Entry 4G7O (X-ray diffraction, 2.99 A resolution); this record covers chains C and D of the 9 polymer chains in the assembly.

== Chain C ==
Protein: DNA-directed RNA polymerase subunit beta
Source organism: Thermus thermophilus
Notes: EC 2.7.7.6
Reference sequence: Q8RQE9 (RPOB_THET8); residues 1-1119 here = UniProt positions 1-1119
Sequence (1119 residues; each row starts with the number of its first residue):
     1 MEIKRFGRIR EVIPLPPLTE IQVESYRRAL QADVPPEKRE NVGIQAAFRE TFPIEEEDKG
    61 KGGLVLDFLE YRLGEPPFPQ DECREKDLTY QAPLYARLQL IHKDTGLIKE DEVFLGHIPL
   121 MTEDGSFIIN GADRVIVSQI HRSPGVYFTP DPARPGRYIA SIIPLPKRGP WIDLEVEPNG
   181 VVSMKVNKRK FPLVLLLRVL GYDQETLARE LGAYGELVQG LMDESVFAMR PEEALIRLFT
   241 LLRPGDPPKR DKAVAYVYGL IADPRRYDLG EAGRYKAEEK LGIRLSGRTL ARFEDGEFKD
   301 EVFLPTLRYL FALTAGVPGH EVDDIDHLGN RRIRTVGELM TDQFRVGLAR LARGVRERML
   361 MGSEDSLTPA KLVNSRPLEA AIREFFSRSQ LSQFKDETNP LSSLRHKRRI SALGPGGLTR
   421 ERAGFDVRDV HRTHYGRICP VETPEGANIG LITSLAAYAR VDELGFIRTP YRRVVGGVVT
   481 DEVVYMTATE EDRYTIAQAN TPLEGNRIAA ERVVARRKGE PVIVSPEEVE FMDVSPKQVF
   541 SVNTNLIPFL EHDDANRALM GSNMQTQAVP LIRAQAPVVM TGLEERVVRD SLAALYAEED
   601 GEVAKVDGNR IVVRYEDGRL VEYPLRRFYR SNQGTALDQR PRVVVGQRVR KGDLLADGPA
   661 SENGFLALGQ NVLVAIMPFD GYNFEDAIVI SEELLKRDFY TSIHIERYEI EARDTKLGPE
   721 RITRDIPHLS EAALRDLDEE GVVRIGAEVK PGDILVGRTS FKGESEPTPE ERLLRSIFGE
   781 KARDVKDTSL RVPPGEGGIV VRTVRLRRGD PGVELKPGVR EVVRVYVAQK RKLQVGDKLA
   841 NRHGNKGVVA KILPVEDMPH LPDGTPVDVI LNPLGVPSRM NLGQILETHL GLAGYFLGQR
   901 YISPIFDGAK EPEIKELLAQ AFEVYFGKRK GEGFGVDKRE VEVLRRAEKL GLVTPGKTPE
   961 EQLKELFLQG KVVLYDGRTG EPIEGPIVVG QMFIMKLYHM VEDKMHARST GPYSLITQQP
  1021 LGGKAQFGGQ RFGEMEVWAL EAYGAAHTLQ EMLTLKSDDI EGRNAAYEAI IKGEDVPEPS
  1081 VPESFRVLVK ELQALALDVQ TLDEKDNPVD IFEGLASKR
Disordered / not traced: 57-63, 1119

== Chain D ==
Protein: DNA-directed RNA polymerase subunit beta'
Source organism: Thermus thermophilus
Notes: EC 2.7.7.6
Reference sequence: Q8RQE8 (RPOC_THET8); residues 1-1524 here = UniProt positions 1-1524
Sequence (1524 residues; numbered 1 to 1524; the number before each row is that of its first residue):
     1 MKKEVRKVRI ALASPEKIRS WSYGEVEKPE TINYRTLKPE RDGLFDERIF GPIKDYECAC
    61 GKYKRQRFEG KVCERCGVEV TKSIVRRYRM GHIELATPAA HIWFVKDVPS KIGTLLDLSA
   121 TELEQVLYFS KYIVLDPKGA ILNGVPVEKR QLLTDEEYRE LRYGKQETYP LPPGVDALVK
   181 DGEEVVKGQE LAPGVVSRLD GVALYRFPRR VRVEYVKKER AGLRLPLAAW VEKEAYKPGE
   241 ILAELPEPYL FRAEEEGVVE LKELEEGAFL VLRREDEPVA TYFLPVGMTP LVVHGEIVEK
   301 GQPLAEAKGL LRMPRQVRAA QVEAEEEGET VYLTLFLEWT EPKDYRVQPH MNVVVPEGAR
   361 VEAGDKIVAA IDPEEEVIAE AEGVVHLHEP ASILVVKARV YPFEDDVEVS TGDRVAPGDV
   421 LADGGKVKSD VYGRVEVDLV RNVVRVVESY DIDARMGAEA IQQLLKELDL EALEKELLEE
   481 MKHPSRARRA KARKRLEVVR AFLDSGNRPE WMILEAVPVL PPDLRPMVQV DGGRFATSDL
   541 NDLYRRLINR NNRLKKLLAQ GAPEIIIRNE KRMLQEAVDA LLDNGRRGAP VTNPGSDRPL
   601 RSLTDILSGK QGRFRQNLLG KRVDYSGRSV IVVGPQLKLH QCGLPKRMAL ELFKPFLLKK
   661 MEEKGIAPNV KAARRMLERQ RDIKDEVWDA LEEVIHGKVV LLNRAPTLHR LGIQAFQPVL
   721 VEGQSIQLHP LVCEAFNADF DGDQMAVHVP LSSFAQAEAR IQMLSAHNLL SPASGEPLAK
   781 PSRDIILGLY YITQVRKEKK GAGLEFATPE EALAAHERGE VALNAPIKVA GRETSVGRLK
   841 YVFANPDEAL LAVAHGIVDL QDVVTVRYMG KRLETSPGRI LFARIVAEAV EDEKVAWELI
   901 QLDVPQEKNS LKDLVYQAFL RLGMEKTARL LDALKYYGFT FSTTSGITIG IDDAVIPEEK
   961 KQYLEEADRK LLQIEQAYEM GFLTDRERYD QILQLWTETT EKVTQAVFKN FEENYPFNPL
  1021 YVMAQSGARG NPQQIRQLCG LRGLMQKPSG ETFEVPVRSS FREGLTVLEY FISSHGARKG
  1081 GADTALRTAD SGYLTRKLVD VTHEIVVREA DCGTTNYISV PLFQPDEVTR SLRLRKRADI
  1141 EAGLYGRVLA REVEVLGVRL EEGRYLSMDD VHLLIKAAEA GEIQEVPVRS PLTCQTRYGV
  1201 CQKCYGYDLS MARPVSIGEA VGIVAAQSIG EPGTQLTMRT FHTGGVAGAA DITQGLPRVI
  1261 ELFEARRPKA KAVISEIDGV VRIEETEEKL SVFVESEGFS KEYKLPKEAR LLVKDGDYVE
  1321 AGQPLTRGAI DPHQLLEAKG PEAVERYLVE EIQKVYRAQG VKLHDKHIEI VVRQMMKYVE
  1381 VTDPGDSRLL EGQVLEKWDV EALNERLIAE GKTPVAWKPL LMGVTKSALS TKSWLSAASF
  1441 QNTTHVLTEA AIAGKKDELI GLKENVILGR LIPAGTGSDF VRFTQVVDQK TLKAIEEARK
  1501 EAVEAKERPA ARRGVKREQP GKQA
Disordered / not traced: 1-2, 1238-1251, 1499-1524
Ion coordination: Zn2+ site 1: C58, C60, C73, C76; Mg2+ site 1: D739, D741, D743 (shared with 1 residue of chain I); Mg2+ site 2 near K840 (its only coordinating residue here); Zn2+ site 2: C1112, C1194, C1201, C1204

== Interface between chain C and chain D ==
Pairs across the interface - 387 pairs, chain C then chain D:
  F425(C) - D1083(D)
  F425(C) - L1086(D)  hydrophobic
  R428(C) - R1078(D)  hydrogen bond (backbone-side chain)
  R428(C) - A1082(D)
  D429(C) - P1048(D)
  D429(C) - K1079(D)  salt bridge
  V430(C) - P1048(D)
  V430(C) - H1075(D)  hydrogen bond (backbone-side chain)
  V430(C) - R1078(D)
  H431(C) - F1071(D)
  R432(C) - F1071(D)
  Y435(C) - F1071(D)
  P440(C) - F1071(D)  hydrophobic
  P440(C) - S1074(D)
  P440(C) - R1078(D)  hydrogen bond (backbone-side chain)
  V441(C) - Y1070(D)  hydrophobic
  T443(C) - R1078(D)
  G446(C) - A1085(D)
  I449(C) - R1078(D)
  I449(C) - G1081(D)
  I449(C) - A1082(D)  hydrophobic
  G450(C) - R1078(D)
  Q498(C) - V1067(D)
  V514(C) - L1068(D)  hydrophobic
  R516(C) - L1068(D)
  E520(C) - K1047(D)
  P521(C) - V1055(D)  hydrophobic
  P521(C) - L1068(D)  hydrophobic
  V539(C) - V1067(D)  hydrophobic
  F540(C) - Y1070(D)  hydrophobic
  L550(C) - Y1070(D)
  E551(C) - G1064(D)
  E551(C) - L1065(D)  hydrogen bond (backbone-backbone)
  H552(C) - F1061(D)  hydrogen bond (side chain-backbone)
  H552(C) - R1062(D)  hydrogen bond (side chain-backbone)
  H552(C) - E1063(D)
  H552(C) - G1064(D)  hydrogen bond (side chain-backbone)
  D553(C) - F1061(D)
  D553(C) - Y1070(D)  hydrogen bond (backbone-side chain)
  D554(C) - R1042(D)  salt bridge
  D554(C) - F1061(D)
  D554(C) - Y1070(D)
  A555(C) - Y1070(D)
  N556(C) - A1077(D)
  A558(C) - Y1070(D)
  I676(C) - I947(D)
  I676(C) - T948(D)  hydrogen bond (backbone-side chain)
  M677(C) - T943(D)
  M677(C) - I947(D)
  P678(C) - L787(D)  hydrophobic
  P678(C) - S942(D)
  P678(C) - T943(D)
  P678(C) - I947(D)
  F679(C) - T943(D)
  D680(C) - P635(D)
  D680(C) - F939(D)
  D680(C) - T940(D)
  D680(C) - T943(D)
  G681(C) - V633(D)
  G681(C) - P635(D)
  G681(C) - D784(D)
  G681(C) - F939(D)
  Y682(C) - V633(D)
  Y682(C) - P635(D)  hydrophobic
  N683(C) - D784(D)
  F684(C) - V633(D)  hydrophobic
  F684(C) - P730(D)  hydrophobic
  F684(C) - F740(D)
  F684(C) - S782(D)
  F684(C) - R783(D)
  F684(C) - D784(D)
  E685(C) - D739(D)
  E685(C) - F740(D)  hydrogen bond (backbone-backbone)
  E685(C) - R783(D)  salt bridge
  E685(C) - R1029(D)  salt bridge
  D686(C) - F740(D)
  A687(C) - V633(D)  hydrophobic
  A687(C) - F740(D)
  R713(C) - D531(D)
  R713(C) - G532(D)
  K716(C) - R35(D)  hydrogen bond (side chain-backbone)
  K716(C) - L37(D)
  E748(C) - R681(D)
  K750(C) - Q680(D)
  K750(C) - R681(D)
  P751(C) - R679(D)
  P751(C) - Q680(D)  hydrogen bond (backbone-backbone)
  G752(C) - E678(D)
  D753(C) - R679(D)  salt bridge
  D753(C) - R681(D)  salt bridge
  E764(C) - K54(D)
  P767(C) - R65(D)
  P769(C) - R65(D)
  R772(C) - R65(D)
  Q834(C) - Q724(D)
  V835(C) - V632(D)  hydrophobic
  V835(C) - S725(D)  hydrogen bond (backbone-side chain)
  G836(C) - V630(D)
  G836(C) - S725(D)
  K838(C) - D741(D)
  K846(C) - D741(D)
  G847(C) - F740(D)
  V848(C) - V630(D)  hydrophobic
  V848(C) - I631(D)
  V848(C) - V632(D)  hydrophobic
  V848(C) - F740(D)  hydrogen bond (backbone-backbone)
  V849(C) - V632(D)
  A850(C) - V632(D)  hydrophobic
  A850(C) - V633(D)  hydrophobic
  N872(C) - D784(D)  hydrogen bond
  P873(C) - I949(D)  hydrophobic
  L874(C) - R783(D)
  L874(C) - D784(D)
  L874(C) - L787(D)  hydrophobic
  L874(C) - M1023(D)  hydrophobic
  L874(C) - R1029(D)  hydrogen bond (backbone-side chain)
  P877(C) - Q1034(D)
  P877(C) - L1038(D)
  S878(C) - R1029(D)
  S878(C) - Q1034(D)
  R879(C) - R1029(D)
  M880(C) - Q1037(D)
  M880(C) - F1061(D)  hydrophobic
  L882(C) - L1038(D)  hydrophobic
  L882(C) - F1061(D)
  L882(C) - R1062(D)
  I885(C) - I949(D)
  I885(C) - G950(D)
  I885(C) - I951(D)
  L886(C) - I951(D)  hydrophobic
  H889(C) - G950(D)
  H889(C) - I951(D)  hydrogen bond (side chain-backbone)
  F906(C) - L1065(D)
  F906(C) - T1066(D)
  F906(C) - V1067(D)
  F906(C) - Y1070(D)  hydrophobic
  E911(C) - I951(D)
  E911(C) - R1062(D)  salt bridge
  K915(C) - D952(D)  salt bridge
  R945(C) - D859(D)  salt bridge
  R946(C) - Y791(D)
  R946(C) - R796(D)
  R946(C) - D859(D)  salt bridge
  R946(C) - Q861(D)
  K949(C) - R796(D)
  K949(C) - D862(D)  salt bridge
  L950(C) - Y1015(D)
  L950(C) - F1017(D)  hydrophobic
  Q969(C) - D952(D)
  K971(C) - T948(D)
  K971(C) - D953(D)  salt bridge
  I983(C) - T943(D)
  I983(C) - T944(D)
  I983(C) - G946(D)
  E984(C) - Y791(D)  hydrogen bond
  E984(C) - T944(D)  hydrogen bond (backbone-backbone)
  E984(C) - S945(D)
  G985(C) - S945(D)
  G985(C) - G946(D)
  P986(C) - T948(D)
  V988(C) - T948(D)  hydrogen bond (backbone-side chain)
  V988(C) - I949(D)
  V988(C) - G950(D)
  V1001(C) - S629(D)
  V1001(C) - V630(D)  hydrophobic
  V1001(C) - Q724(D)
  V1001(C) - S725(D)
  E1002(C) - Q724(D)
  K1004(C) - R628(D)
  K1004(C) - V630(D)
  K1004(C) - Q744(D)
  M1005(C) - R628(D)
  M1005(C) - S629(D)
  M1005(C) - R647(D)
  M1005(C) - M648(D)  hydrophobic
  M1005(C) - Q724(D)
  H1006(C) - G627(D)
  H1006(C) - R628(D)  hydrogen bond (backbone-backbone)
  H1006(C) - M648(D)
  A1007(C) - G627(D)
  A1007(C) - M648(D)
  A1007(C) - E651(D)
  A1007(C) - L652(D)  hydrophobic
  R1008(C) - D624(D)  salt bridge
  R1008(C) - Y625(D)  hydrogen bond (backbone-backbone)
  R1008(C) - S626(D)  hydrogen bond (backbone-backbone)
  R1008(C) - E651(D)
  R1008(C) - L652(D)
  S1009(C) - D624(D)
  S1009(C) - Y625(D)  hydrogen bond (backbone-backbone)
  S1009(C) - E651(D)  hydrogen bond
  T1010(C) - D624(D)
  T1010(C) - Y625(D)
  Y1013(C) - D624(D)  hydrogen bond
  L1015(C) - R87(D)  hydrogen bond (backbone-side chain)
  L1015(C) - V528(D)  hydrophobic
  I1016(C) - R87(D)  hydrogen bond (backbone-side chain)
  I1016(C) - D523(D)
  I1016(C) - L524(D)
  I1016(C) - P526(D)
  I1016(C) - R613(D)
  T1017(C) - N617(D)
  Q1018(C) - R87(D)
  Q1019(C) - N617(D)  hydrogen bond (side chain-backbone)
  Q1019(C) - K621(D)
  P1020(C) - R622(D)
  P1020(C) - D624(D)
  L1021(C) - R622(D)
  G1022(C) - R622(D)
  F1027(C) - E651(D)
  G1029(C) - R622(D)  hydrogen bond (backbone-side chain)
  G1029(C) - V623(D)
  G1029(C) - S626(D)
  Q1030(C) - R622(D)
  Q1030(C) - V623(D)  hydrogen bond (backbone-backbone)
  Q1030(C) - S626(D)  hydrogen bond (backbone-side chain)
  Q1030(C) - G627(D)
  Q1030(C) - R628(D)  hydrogen bond
  R1031(C) - R615(D)  hydrogen bond (side chain-backbone)
  R1031(C) - Q616(D)  hydrogen bond (side chain-backbone)
  R1031(C) - G620(D)  hydrogen bond (side chain-backbone)
  R1031(C) - K621(D)
  R1031(C) - R622(D)
  F1032(C) - G620(D)
  F1032(C) - K621(D)  hydrogen bond (backbone-backbone)
  F1032(C) - V623(D)  hydrophobic
  F1032(C) - I713(D)  hydrophobic
  F1032(C) - H748(D)
  E1034(C) - R615(D)  salt bridge
  E1034(C) - L619(D)
  E1034(C) - R1096(D)  salt bridge
  M1035(C) - T707(D)
  E1036(C) - N703(D)
  E1036(C) - T707(D)  hydrogen bond
  E1036(C) - I713(D)
  V1037(C) - L619(D)
  W1038(C) - R1096(D)
  W1038(C) - V1099(D)
  W1038(C) - I1223(D)
  W1038(C) - Q1227(D)
  A1039(C) - T707(D)
  A1039(C) - R710(D)
  A1039(C) - I713(D)  hydrophobic
  A1039(C) - Q1227(D)
  L1040(C) - M763(D)  hydrophobic
  E1041(C) - A1220(D)
  E1041(C) - I1223(D)
  E1041(C) - L1462(D)
  E1041(C) - V1466(D)
  E1041(C) - I1472(D)
  A1042(C) - R710(D)  hydrogen bond (backbone-side chain)
  A1042(C) - V1224(D)  hydrophobic
  A1042(C) - Q1227(D)
  Y1043(C) - R710(D)  hydrogen bond (side chain-backbone)
  Y1043(C) - L711(D)
  Y1043(C) - I713(D)  hydrogen bond (side chain-backbone)
  Y1043(C) - Q714(D)
  Y1043(C) - Q762(D)  hydrogen bond (backbone-side chain)
  Y1043(C) - M763(D)  hydrophobic
  Y1043(C) - N768(D)
  G1044(C) - Q762(D)  hydrogen bond (backbone-side chain)
  G1044(C) - G1475(D)
  G1044(C) - T1476(D)  hydrogen bond (backbone-backbone)
  A1045(C) - E758(D)
  A1045(C) - Q762(D)
  A1045(C) - M763(D)  hydrophobic
  A1046(C) - E758(D)  hydrogen bond (backbone-side chain)
  A1046(C) - L1471(D)  hydrophobic
  A1046(C) - I1472(D)  hydrophobic
  A1046(C) - T1476(D)  hydrogen bond (backbone-side chain)
  A1046(C) - G1477(D)
  H1047(C) - F754(D)
  H1047(C) - E758(D)  salt bridge
  H1047(C) - L1471(D)
  H1047(C) - T1476(D)  hydrogen bond
  T1048(C) - A755(D)  hydrogen bond (side chain-backbone)
  T1048(C) - E758(D)  hydrogen bond
  L1049(C) - I1472(D)  hydrophobic
  Q1050(C) - G1469(D)  hydrogen bond (side chain-backbone)
  Q1050(C) - R1470(D)
  Q1050(C) - L1471(D)
  E1051(C) - P750(D)
  E1051(C) - L751(D)  hydrogen bond (side chain-backbone)
  E1051(C) - S752(D)  hydrogen bond (side chain-backbone)
  E1051(C) - A755(D)
  M1052(C) - V623(D)
  M1052(C) - H748(D)
  L1053(C) - K621(D)
  L1053(C) - V1466(D)
  T1054(C) - G1469(D)
  K1056(C) - V623(D)
  K1056(C) - D624(D)  hydrogen bond (backbone-backbone)
  K1056(C) - V749(D)  hydrogen bond (side chain-backbone)
  K1056(C) - P750(D)
  K1056(C) - L751(D)
  S1057(C) - K621(D)
  S1057(C) - R622(D)  hydrogen bond (side chain-backbone)
  D1058(C) - K621(D)  salt bridge
  Y1067(C) - P655(D)  hydrophobic
  Y1067(C) - L658(D)
  Y1067(C) - R674(D)  hydrogen bond
  I1070(C) - P655(D)  hydrophobic
  I1070(C) - F656(D)  hydrophobic
  I1070(C) - K659(D)
  I1071(C) - P655(D)
  I1071(C) - L658(D)  hydrophobic
  I1071(C) - K659(D)
  I1071(C) - V670(D)  hydrophobic
  K1072(C) - K659(D)
  G1073(C) - K659(D)
  D1075(C) - S753(D)
  V1076(C) - S752(D)
  P1082(C) - L1468(D)
  P1082(C) - G1469(D)
  E1083(C) - R87(D)  salt bridge
  E1083(C) - Y88(D)  hydrogen bond
  S1084(C) - L618(D)
  F1085(C) - L618(D)
  F1085(C) - L1468(D)  hydrophobic
  R1086(C) - Y88(D)  hydrogen bond
  V1087(C) - R87(D)
  V1087(C) - R613(D)
  L1088(C) - L607(D)  hydrophobic
  L1088(C) - F614(D)  hydrophobic
  K1090(C) - R87(D)
  K1090(C) - Y88(D)  hydrogen bond (side chain-backbone)
  K1090(C) - M90(D)
  K1090(C) - L520(D)
  K1090(C) - L524(D)
  E1091(C) - L520(D)
  E1091(C) - I606(D)
  E1091(C) - R613(D)  salt bridge
  L1092(C) - L607(D)  hydrophobic
  Q1093(C) - W21(D)
  Q1093(C) - M90(D)
  Q1093(C) - P518(D)
  A1094(C) - M90(D)  hydrophobic
  A1094(C) - P518(D)
  A1094(C) - L520(D)  hydrophobic
  A1094(C) - L582(D)
  A1094(C) - L603(D)
  L1095(C) - H101(D)  hydrogen bond (backbone-side chain)
  L1095(C) - W103(D)  hydrophobic
  L1095(C) - L603(D)  hydrophobic
  L1095(C) - L607(D)  hydrophobic
  A1096(C) - A13(D)  hydrogen bond (backbone-backbone)
  A1096(C) - H101(D)
  A1096(C) - L514(D)  hydrophobic
  L1097(C) - A11(D)
  L1097(C) - W21(D)
  L1097(C) - W103(D)  hydrophobic
  D1098(C) - R9(D)
  D1098(C) - I10(D)
  D1098(C) - A11(D)  hydrogen bond (backbone-backbone)
  D1098(C) - K17(D)  salt bridge
  D1098(C) - W21(D)
  V1099(C) - V8(D)  hydrophobic
  V1099(C) - R9(D)
  V1099(C) - I10(D)  hydrophobic
  Q1100(C) - K7(D)
  Q1100(C) - V8(D)
  Q1100(C) - R9(D)  hydrogen bond (backbone-backbone)
  T1101(C) - V5(D)
  T1101(C) - K7(D)
  L1102(C) - E4(D)
  L1102(C) - V5(D)
  L1102(C) - R6(D)  hydrogen bond (backbone-backbone)
  L1102(C) - K7(D)  hydrogen bond (backbone-backbone)
  L1102(C) - R9(D)
  D1103(C) - K3(D)
  D1103(C) - E4(D)
  E1104(C) - K3(D)  salt bridge
  E1104(C) - R6(D)
  D1106(C) - K7(D)  salt bridge
  D1106(C) - K1456(D)  salt bridge
  V1109(C) - V5(D)  hydrophobic
  F1112(C) - Y88(D)  hydrophobic
  L1115(C) - Y23(D)
  L1115(C) - I84(D)  hydrophobic
  L1115(C) - V85(D)
  L1115(C) - R89(D)  hydrogen bond (backbone-side chain)
  A1116(C) - Y23(D)
  A1116(C) - Y88(D)  hydrophobic
  S1117(C) - Y23(D)  hydrogen bond (backbone-side chain)
  K1118(C) - S20(D)  hydrogen bond (side chain-backbone)
  K1118(C) - S22(D)  hydrogen bond (side chain-backbone)
  K1118(C) - Y23(D)  hydrogen bond (backbone-side chain)
Other interface residues (no listed pair), chain C (183 interface residues in all): H434, C439, P536, A732, A733, E766, K816, V876, G951, L968, I987, G1011, G1033, L1055, I1111
Other interface residues (no listed pair), chain D (198 interface residues in all): L12, R19, T36, D55, K82, F104, P521, Y544, T604, Q636, P645, K654, L701, C733, G742, A746, E798, L1020, A1028, F1053, T1095, W1434, L1447, A1451, I1467, A1474

== Overview ==
183 residues of chain C and 198 residues of chain D are in contact, with 70 hydrogen bonds and 23 salt
bridges. Polar contacts include D429(C)-K1079(D), D554(C)-R1042(D) and E685(C)-R783(D). C58(D), C60(D), C73(D)
and C76(D) form the Zn2+ site 1.
Here chain C is DNA-directed RNA polymerase subunit beta and chain D is DNA-directed RNA polymerase subunit
beta', both from Thermus thermophilus. Entry 4G7O (Crystal structure of Thermus thermophilus transcription
initiation complex containing 2 nt of RNA) was determined by X-ray diffraction, deposited together with 4G7H
and 4G7Z.
